PDB entry 7BRM | electron microscopy, 3.60 A resolution | chains A and b of the 18 polymer chains in the assembly

[Chain A]
Name: Curli production assembly/transport protein CsgG
From: Escherichia coli (strain K12)
Reference sequence: A0A4V3YU48 (A0A4V3YU48_ECOLI); numbering as in UniProt (aligned over 1-277)
Amino-acid sequence (277 residues; each row starts with the number of its first residue):
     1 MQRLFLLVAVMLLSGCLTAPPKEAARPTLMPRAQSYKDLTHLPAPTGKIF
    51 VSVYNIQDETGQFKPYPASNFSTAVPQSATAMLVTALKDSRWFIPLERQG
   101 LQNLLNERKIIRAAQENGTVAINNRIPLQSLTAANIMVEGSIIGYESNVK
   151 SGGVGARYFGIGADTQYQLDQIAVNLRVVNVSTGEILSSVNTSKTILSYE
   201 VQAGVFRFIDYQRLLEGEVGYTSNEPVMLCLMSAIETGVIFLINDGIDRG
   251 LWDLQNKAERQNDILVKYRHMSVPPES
Not modelled in the structure: 1-15, 273-277

[Chain b]
Name: csgf
From: Escherichia coli K-12
Amino-acid sequence (138 residues; numbered 2 to 139; the number before each row is that of its first residue):
     2 MRVKHAVVLLMLISPLSWAGTMTFQFRNPNFGGNPNNGAFLLNSAQAQNS
    52 YKDPSYNDDFGIETPSALDNFTQAIQSQILGGLLSNINTGKPGRMVTNDY
   102 IVDIANRDGQLQLNVTDRKTGQTSTIQVSGLQNNSTDF
Not modelled in the structure: 2-20, 55-139

[Interface between chain A and chain b]
Residue-residue contacts (13):
  E146(A) - T22(b)
  S147(A) - T22(b)
  N148(A) - T24(b)
  S151(A) - F25(b)
  G152(A) - F25(b)
  G153(A) - F25(b)
  G153(A) - F27(b)
  G155(A) - F32(b)
  R157(A) - N31(b)
  R157(A) - F32(b)
  D164(A) - F32(b)
  T165(A) - F27(b)
  Q166(A) - F27(b)
Interface residues without a listed pair, chain A (12 interface residues in all): V154

[Summary]
The interface between chain A and chain b involves 12 residues on one side and 6 on the other.
Here chain A is Curli production assembly/transport protein CsgG (Escherichia coli (strain K12)) and chain b
is csgf (Escherichia coli K-12). Entry 7BRM (Architecture of curli complex) was determined by electron
microscopy, deposited together with 6LQH and 6LQJ.
